PDB entry 8HSG | electron microscopy, 3.20 A resolution | chains J and K of the 8 polymer chains in the assembly

Chain J:
Protein: DNA-directed RNA polymerase subunit beta'
Source organism: Thermus thermophilus HB8
Notes: EC 2.7.7.6; engineered mutation(s): C-terminal FLAG-tagged
Reference sequence: Q8RQE8 (RPOC_THET8); residue numbers follow UniProt; this construct covers 1-1524
Sequence (1532 residues; numbered 1 to 1532; the number before each row is that of its first residue):
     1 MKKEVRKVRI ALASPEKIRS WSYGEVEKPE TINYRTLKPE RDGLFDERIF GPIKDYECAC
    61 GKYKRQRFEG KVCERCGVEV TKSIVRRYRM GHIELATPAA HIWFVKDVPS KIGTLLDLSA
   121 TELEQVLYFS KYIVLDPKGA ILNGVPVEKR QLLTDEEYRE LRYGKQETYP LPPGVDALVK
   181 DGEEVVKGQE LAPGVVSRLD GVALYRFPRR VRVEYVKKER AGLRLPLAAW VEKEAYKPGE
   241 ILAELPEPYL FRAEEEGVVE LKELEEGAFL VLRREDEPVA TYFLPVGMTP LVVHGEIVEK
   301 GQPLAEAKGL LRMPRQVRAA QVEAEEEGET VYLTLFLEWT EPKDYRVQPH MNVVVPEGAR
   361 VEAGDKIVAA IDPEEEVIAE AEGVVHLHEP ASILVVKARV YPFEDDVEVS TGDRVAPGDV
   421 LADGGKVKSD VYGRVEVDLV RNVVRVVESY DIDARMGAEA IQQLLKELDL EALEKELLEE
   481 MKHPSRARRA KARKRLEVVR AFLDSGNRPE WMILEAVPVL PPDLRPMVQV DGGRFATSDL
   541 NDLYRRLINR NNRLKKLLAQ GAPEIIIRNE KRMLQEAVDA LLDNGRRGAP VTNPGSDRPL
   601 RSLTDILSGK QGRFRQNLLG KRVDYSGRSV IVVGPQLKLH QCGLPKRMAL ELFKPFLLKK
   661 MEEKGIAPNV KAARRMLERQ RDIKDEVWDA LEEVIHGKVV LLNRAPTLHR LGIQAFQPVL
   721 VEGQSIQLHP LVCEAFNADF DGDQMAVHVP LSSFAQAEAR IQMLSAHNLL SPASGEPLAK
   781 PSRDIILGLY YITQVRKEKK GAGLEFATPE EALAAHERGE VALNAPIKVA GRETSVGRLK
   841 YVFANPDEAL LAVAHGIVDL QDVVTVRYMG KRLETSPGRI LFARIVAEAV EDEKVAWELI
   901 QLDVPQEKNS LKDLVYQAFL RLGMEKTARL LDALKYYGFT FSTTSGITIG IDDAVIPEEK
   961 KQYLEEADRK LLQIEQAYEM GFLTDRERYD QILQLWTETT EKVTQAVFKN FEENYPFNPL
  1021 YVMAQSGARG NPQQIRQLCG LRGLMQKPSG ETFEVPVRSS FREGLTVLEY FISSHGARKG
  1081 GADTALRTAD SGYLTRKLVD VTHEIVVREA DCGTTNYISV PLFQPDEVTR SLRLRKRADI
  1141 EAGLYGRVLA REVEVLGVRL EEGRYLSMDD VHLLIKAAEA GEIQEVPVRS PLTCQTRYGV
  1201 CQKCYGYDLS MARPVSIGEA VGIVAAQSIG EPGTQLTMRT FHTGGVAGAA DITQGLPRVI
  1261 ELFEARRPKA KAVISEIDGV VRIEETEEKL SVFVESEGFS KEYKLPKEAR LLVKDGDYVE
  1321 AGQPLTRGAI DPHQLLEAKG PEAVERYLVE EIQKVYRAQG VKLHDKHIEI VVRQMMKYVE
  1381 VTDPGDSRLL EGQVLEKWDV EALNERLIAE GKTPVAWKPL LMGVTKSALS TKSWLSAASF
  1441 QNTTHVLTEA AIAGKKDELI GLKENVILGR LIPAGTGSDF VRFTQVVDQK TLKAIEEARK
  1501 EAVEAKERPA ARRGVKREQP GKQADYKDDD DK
Unresolved in the structure: 1, 56-80, 208-390, 1237-1254, 1506-1532
Sequence notes: expression tag (1525-1532)

Chain K:
Protein: DNA-directed RNA polymerase subunit omega
Source organism: Thermus thermophilus HB8
Notes: EC 2.7.7.6
Reference sequence: Q8RQE7 (RPOZ_THET8); residue numbers follow UniProt; this construct covers 1-99
Sequence (99 residues; row label = number of the first residue in the row):
     1 MAEPGIDKLF GMVDSKYRLT VVVAKRAQQL LRHGFKNTVL EPEERPKMQT LEGLFDDPNA
    61 VTWAMKELLT GRLVFGENLV PEDRLQKEME RLYPGEREE
Unresolved in the structure: 1, 93-99
Sequence notes: conflict Gly95 (Val in Q8RQE7)

Chain J / chain K interface:
Pairs across the interface - 70 pairs, chain J then chain K:
  His696(J) with Met48(K); Gln49(K); Leu54(K)
  Gly697(J) with Asn59(K)
  Lys698(J) with Asn59(K)
  Phe754(J) with Ala24(K), hydrophobic; Gln28(K)
  Glu758(J) with Thr20(K)
  Arg760(J) with Glu3(K); Asn59(K), hydrogen bond; Val61(K); Thr62(K); Met65(K)
  Ile761(J) with Thr20(K); Val23(K), hydrophobic
  Gln762(J) with Tyr17(K)
  Leu764(J) with Glu3(K)
  His767(J) with Ala2(K); Glu3(K), salt bridge
  Gly923(J) with Asp7(K)
  Met924(J) with Ile6(K), hydrophobic; Asp7(K), hydrogen bond (backbone-side chain)
  Glu925(J) with Glu3(K); Gly5(K), hydrogen bond (side chain-backbone); Ile6(K), hydrogen bond (side chain-backbone); Asp7(K)
  Met1211(J) with Lys16(K)
  Ser1216(J) with Ser15(K); Lys16(K), hydrogen bond (side chain-backbone)
  Ile1217(J) with Tyr17(K)
  Gly1218(J) with Tyr17(K)
  Glu1219(J) with Tyr17(K)
  Gly1475(J) with Tyr17(K)
  Thr1476(J) with Val21(K)
  Asp1479(J) with Glu77(K)
  Phe1480(J) with Asp14(K); Arg18(K), hydrogen bond (backbone-side chain); Glu77(K)
  Val1481(J) with Ser15(K); Tyr17(K), hydrophobic; Arg18(K); Val21(K)
  Phe1483(J) with Glu77(K)
  Thr1484(J) with Arg18(K); Val22(K); Lys25(K); Gly76(K)
  Gln1485(J) with Phe75(K); Gly76(K), hydrogen bond (backbone-backbone); Glu77(K); Asn78(K); Leu79(K); Val80(K), hydrogen bond (side chain-backbone); Glu82(K)
  Val1486(J) with Val22(K), hydrophobic; Gln29(K), hydrogen bond (backbone-side chain); Val74(K)
  Val1487(J) with Val74(K), hydrogen bond (backbone-backbone); Leu79(K), hydrophobic
  Asp1488(J) with Arg26(K), salt bridge; Asn37(K); Val39(K); Arg72(K)
  Gln1489(J) with Arg72(K), hydrogen bond (backbone-backbone)
  Lys1490(J) with Asn37(K)
  Leu1492(J) with Val74(K), hydrophobic
  Ile1495(J) with Val80(K), hydrophobic
  Arg1499(J) with Leu79(K), hydrogen bond (side chain-backbone); Val80(K); Pro81(K)
Interface residues without a listed pair, chain J (43 interface residues in all): His640, Lys660, Ser753, Gln756, Ala757, Ala766, Leu922, Arg1213, Arg1482
Interface residues without a listed pair, chain K (43 interface residues in all): Pro4, Phe10, Asp57, Pro58, Leu73

Overview:
Chain J and chain K each contribute 43 residues to their interface; the contacts include 12 hydrogen bonds and
2 salt bridges. Polar contacts include His767(J)-Glu3(K), Asp1488(J)-Arg26(K) and Arg760(J)-Asn59(K).
Chain J is DNA-directed RNA polymerase subunit beta' and chain K is DNA-directed RNA polymerase subunit omega,
both from Thermus thermophilus HB8; the structure, Thermus thermophilus RNA polymerase elongation complex, was
determined by electron microscopy together with 8HSH, 8HSJ, 8HSL and 8HSR from the same study.
